Entry 1DY1 (X-ray diffraction, 2.20 A resolution); this record covers chain A.

Chain A:
Molecule: Collagen alpha1(xviii) chain
From: Mus musculus
Notes: fragment: endostatin domain
UniProtKB: P39061 (CA1H_MOUSE); residues 128-315 here correspond to UniProt positions 1128-1315 (UniProt number = residue number + 1000)
Sequence (188 residues; each row starts with the number of its first residue):
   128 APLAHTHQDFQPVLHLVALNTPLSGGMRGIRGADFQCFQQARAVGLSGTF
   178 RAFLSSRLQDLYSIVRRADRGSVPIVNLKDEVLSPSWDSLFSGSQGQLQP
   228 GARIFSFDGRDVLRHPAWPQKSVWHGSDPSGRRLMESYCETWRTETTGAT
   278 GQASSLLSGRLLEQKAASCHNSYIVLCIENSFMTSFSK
Disordered / not traced: 311-315
Sequence notes: engineered mutation Ala128 (Leu1128 in P39061), Pro129 (Ser1129 in P39061)
Cystine bridges: Cys164-Cys304, Cys266-Cys296
Metal / ion sites: Zn2+ site 1: Ala128, His297; Zn2+ site 2: His132, His134, His142, Asp207

In short:
Ala128 and His297 coordinate Zn2+ site 1. His132, His134, His142 and Asp207 form the Zn2+ site 2.
Chain A is Collagen alpha1(xviii) chain (Mus musculus); the structure, Murine endostatin, crystal form III,
was determined by X-ray diffraction (same publication as 1DY0).
